PDB entry 7M8D | X-ray diffraction, 1.92 A resolution | chains A and P of the 3 polymer chains in the assembly

[Chain A]
Protein: DNA polymerase eta
Organism: Homo sapiens
Notes: EC 2.7.7.7
UniProt: Q9Y253 (POLH_HUMAN); residue numbers follow UniProt; this construct covers 1-432
Chain sequence (435 residues; numbered -2 to 432; the number before each row is that of its first residue; numbers below 1 keep their minus sign (Gly-2 is residue -2)):
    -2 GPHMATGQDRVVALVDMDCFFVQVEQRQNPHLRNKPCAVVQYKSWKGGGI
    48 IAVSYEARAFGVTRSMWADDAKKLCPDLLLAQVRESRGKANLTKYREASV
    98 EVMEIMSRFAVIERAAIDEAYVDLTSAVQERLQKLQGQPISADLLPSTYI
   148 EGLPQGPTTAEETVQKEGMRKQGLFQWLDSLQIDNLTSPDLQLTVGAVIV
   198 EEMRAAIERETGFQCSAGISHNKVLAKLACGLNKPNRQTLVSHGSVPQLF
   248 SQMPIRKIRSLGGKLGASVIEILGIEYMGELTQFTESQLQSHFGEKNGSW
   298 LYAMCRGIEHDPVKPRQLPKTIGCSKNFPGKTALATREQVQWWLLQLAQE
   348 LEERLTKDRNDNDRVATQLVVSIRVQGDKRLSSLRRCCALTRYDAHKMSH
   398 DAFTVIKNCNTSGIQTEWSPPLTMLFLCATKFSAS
Not modelled in the structure: 155-159
Sequence notes: expression tag (-2 to 0); engineered mutation Ala113 (Ser in Q9Y253)
Curated features (UniProtKB/Swiss-Prot):
  - binding site (Mg(2+)): Asp13, Met14, Asp115, Glu116
  - binding site (Mn(2+)): Asp13, Met14, Asp115, Glu116
  - binding site (a 2'-deoxyribonucleoside 5'-triphosphate): Arg61
  - natural variant: Val37 (deletion: In XPV), Leu75 (deletion: In XPV), Arg93 (R93P: In XPV), Arg111 (R111H: In XPV), Thr122 (T122P: In XPV), Gly153 (G153D: In a breast cancer sample), Thr191 (T191P: In XPV), Gly263 (G263V: In XPV), Val266 (V266D: In XPV), Gly295 (G295R: In XPV), Arg361 (R361S: In XPV)
  - mutagenesis: Tyr52 (Y52A/F: Reduces DNA polymerase activity; Y52E: Reduces DNA polymerase activity. Increases fidelity of replication and reduces translesion bypass), Arg61 (R61A: Reduces enzymatic activity by two-thirds), Ser62 (S62G: Increased DNA polymerase activity and translesion bypass compared to wild-type), Ala68 (A68S/V: Severe reduction in thymine dimer translesion bypass), Asn324 to Pro326 (Reduces binding to chromatin and to monoubiquitinated PCNA. Abolishes binding to monoubiquitinated PCNA; when associated with 705-E--H-713 Del)
Bound ions: Mg2+ site 1: Asp13, Met14, Asp115 (together with diphosphate) (shared with DA9(P) of chain P); Mg2+ site 2: Asp13, Asp115, Glu116 (together with 2'-deoxyadenosine 5'-triphosphate) (shared with A8(P) of chain P)
Residues lining bound ligands: diphosphate / 2'-deoxyadenosine 5'-triphosphate: Asp13, Met14, Asp15, Cys16, Phe17, Phe18, Ile48, Ala49, Tyr52, Arg55, Arg61, Ile114, Asp115, Lys231
From the paper describing this entry:
  - mutagenesis - S113A: unchanged catalytic activity on RNA-terminated primers
  - mutagenesis - S113A: unchanged catalytic activity on 2'F-dA
  - mutagenesis - S113A: decreased binding to Mg2+ (from molecular simulation)
  - mutagenesis - S113A: decreased binding to incoming nucleotide

[Chain P]
Molecule: 9-nt DNA/RNA hybrid strand
Sequence (9 nucleotides; row label = number of the first residue in the row):
     1 AGCGTCAAA
Bound ions: Mg2+ site 1: A8 (together with 2'-deoxyadenosine 5'-triphosphate) (shared with Asp13(A), Asp115(A), Glu116(A) of chain A); Mg2+ site 2: DA9 (together with diphosphate) (shared with Asp13(A), Met14(A), Asp115(A) of chain A)

[How chain A and chain P interact]
Residue-residue contacts - 31 pairs, chain A then chain P:
  Asp13(A) with DA9(P), phosphate contact
  Phe17(A) with DA9(P), hydrogen bond to the phosphate
  Phe18(A) with DA9(P), hydrogen bond to the phosphate
  Ile48(A) with DA9(P), sugar contact
  Ala49(A) with DA9(P), phosphate contact
  Arg61(A) with DA9(P), base contact
  Ala113(A) with A8(P), sugar contact
  Ile114(A) with A8(P), sugar contact; DA9(P), sugar contact
  Asp115(A) with A8(P), phosphate contact; DA9(P), phosphate contact
  Glu116(A) with A8(P), sugar contact
  Lys224(A) with DA7(P), phosphate contact; A8(P), salt bridge to the phosphate
  Ile255(A) with DA7(P), phosphate contact
  Arg256(A) with DA7(P), phosphate contact
  Ser257(A) with DC6(P), phosphate contact; DA7(P), hydrogen bond to the phosphate
  Leu258(A) with DA7(P), hydrogen bond to the phosphate
  Gly259(A) with DA7(P), hydrogen bond to the phosphate
  Gly260(A) with DC6(P), phosphate contact; DA7(P), phosphate contact
  Lys261(A) with DT5(P), salt bridge to the phosphate; DC6(P), hydrogen bond to the phosphate
  Leu262(A) with DC6(P), hydrogen bond to the phosphate
  Arg377(A) with DG4(P), salt bridge to the phosphate
  Leu381(A) with DC3(P), phosphate contact
  Arg382(A) with DG2(P), sugar contact; DC3(P), hydrogen bond to the phosphate
  Arg383(A) with DG2(P), phosphate contact
  Cys384(A) with DG2(P), hydrogen bond to the phosphate
Also at the interface, not in a pair above, chain A (27 interface residues in all): Cys16, Ser379, Ser380
Also at the interface, not in a pair above, chain P (9 interface residues in all): DA1

[Summary]
27 residues of chain A and 9 residues of chain P are in contact, with 9 hydrogen bonds and 3 salt bridges.
Among the polar pairs are Phe17(A)-DA9(P), Phe18(A)-DA9(P) and Ser257(A)-DA7(P). The paper reports that S113A
of chain A reduces binding to Mg2+; S113A of chain A reduces binding to incoming nucleotide.
Chain A is DNA polymerase eta (Homo sapiens) and chain P is a 9-nt DNA/RNA hybrid strand; the structure, Human
DNA Pol eta S113A with rA-ended primer and dATP: in crystallo reaction for 300 s, was determined by X-ray
diffraction together with 7M7L, 7M7M, 7M7N, 7M7O, 7M7P, 7M7Q and 19 further entries from the same study.
